PDB entry 4DSF | X-ray diffraction, 1.66 A resolution | chains A and B of the 3 polymer chains in the assembly

# Chain A
Protein: DNA polymerase
From: Geobacillus kaustophilus
Notes: EC 2.7.7.7; fragment: un residues 287-878
UniProt: Q5KWC1 (Q5KWC1_GEOKA); residues 285-876 here correspond to UniProt positions 287-878 (UniProt number = residue number + 2)
Amino-acid sequence (592 residues; row label = number of the first residue in the row):
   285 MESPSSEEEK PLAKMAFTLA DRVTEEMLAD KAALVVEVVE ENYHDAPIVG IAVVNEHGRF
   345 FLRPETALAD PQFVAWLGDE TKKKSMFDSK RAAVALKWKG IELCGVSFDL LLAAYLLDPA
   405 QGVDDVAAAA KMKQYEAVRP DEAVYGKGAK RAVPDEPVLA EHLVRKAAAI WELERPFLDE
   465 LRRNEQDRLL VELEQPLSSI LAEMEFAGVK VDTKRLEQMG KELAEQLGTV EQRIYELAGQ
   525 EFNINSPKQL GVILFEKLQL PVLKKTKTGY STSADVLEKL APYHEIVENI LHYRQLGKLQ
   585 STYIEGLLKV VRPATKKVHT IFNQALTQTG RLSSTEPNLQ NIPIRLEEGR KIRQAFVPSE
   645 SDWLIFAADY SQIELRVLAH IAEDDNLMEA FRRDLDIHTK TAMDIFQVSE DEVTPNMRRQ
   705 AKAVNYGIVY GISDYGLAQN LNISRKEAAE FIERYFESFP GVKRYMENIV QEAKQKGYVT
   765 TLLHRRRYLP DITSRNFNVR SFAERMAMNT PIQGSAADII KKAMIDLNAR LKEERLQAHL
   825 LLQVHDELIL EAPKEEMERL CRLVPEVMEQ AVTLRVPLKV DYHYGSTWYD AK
Unresolved in the structure: 285-296, 678-708, 712-714
Differences from the reference sequence: engineered mutation Ala598 (Asp600 in Q5KWC1), Tyr710 (Phe712 in Q5KWC1)

# Chain B
Molecule: 9-nt DNA strand
Sequence (9 nucleotides; each row starts with the number of its first residue):
    21 CCTGACTCC
Modified residues: DOC (2',3'-dideoxycytidine-5'-monophosphate) at position 29

# Interface between chain A and chain B
Pairs across the interface - 32 pairs, chain A then chain B:
  Pro531(A) with DG24(B), phosphate contact; DA25(B), sugar contact
  Thr550(A) with DG24(B), hydrogen bond to the phosphate
  Lys551(A) with DT23(B), salt bridge to the phosphate
  Thr552(A) with DT23(B), phosphate contact; DG24(B), hydrogen bond to the phosphate
  Ser555(A) with DA25(B), phosphate contact
  Thr556(A) with DA25(B), hydrogen bond to the phosphate
  Ser557(A) with DA25(B), phosphate contact
  Ala558(A) with DC26(B), hydrogen bond to the phosphate
  Leu575(A) with DC26(B), phosphate contact
  Arg578(A) with DA25(B), hydrogen bond to the phosphate; DC26(B), salt bridge to the phosphate
  Gln579(A) with DC26(B), phosphate contact; DT27(B), phosphate contact
  Lys582(A) with DC26(B), base contact
  Tyr587(A) with DT27(B), hydrogen bond to the sugar
  Arg615(A) with DOC_29(B), hydrogen bond to the base
  Gln624(A) with DC28(B), sugar contact
  Asn625(A) with DT27(B), hydrogen bond to the base; DC28(B), sugar contact
  Ile626(A) with DC28(B), sugar contact
  Pro627(A) with DT27(B), phosphate contact; DC28(B), phosphate contact
  Ile628(A) with DC28(B), hydrogen bond to the phosphate; DOC_29(B), phosphate contact
  Arg629(A) with DC28(B), salt bridge to the phosphate; DOC_29(B), salt bridge to the phosphate
  Val828(A) with DOC_29(B), sugar contact
  His829(A) with DOC_29(B), sugar contact
  Asp830(A) with DOC_29(B), sugar contact
  Glu831(A) with DOC_29(B), phosphate contact
Also at the interface, not in a pair above, chain A (26 interface residues in all): Tyr554, Arg637

# Overview
The interface between chain A and chain B involves 26 residues on one side and 7 on the other; the contacts
include 9 hydrogen bonds and 4 salt bridges. Polar contacts include Arg615(A)-DOC_29(B), Asn625(A)-DT27(B) and
Tyr587(A)-DT27(B).
Here chain A is DNA polymerase (Geobacillus kaustophilus) and chain B is a 9-nt DNA strand. Entry 4DSF
(Ternary complex of Bacillus DNA Polymerase I Large Fragment F710Y, DNA duplex, and rCTP (paired with ...) was
determined by X-ray diffraction, deposited together with 4DQI, 4DQP, 4DQQ, 4DQR, 4DQS, 4DS4 and 3 further
entries.
